Entry 5YB2 (X-ray diffraction, 3.80 A resolution); this record covers chains D and F of the 6 polymer chains in the assembly.

Chain D:
Protein: Envelope glycoprotein
UniProt: Q1HMR5 (Q1HMR5_9HIV1); residues -7 to 36 here correspond to UniProt positions 27-70 (UniProt number = residue number + 34)
Amino-acid sequence (67 residues; each row starts with the number of its first residue; numbers below 1 keep their minus sign (Thr-7 is residue -7)):
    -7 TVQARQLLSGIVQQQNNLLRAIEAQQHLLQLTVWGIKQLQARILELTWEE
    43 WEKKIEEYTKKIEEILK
Not modelled in the structure: -7 to 0, 37-59
Sequence notes: expression tag (37-59)

Chain F:
Protein: Envelope glycoprotein
UniProt: Q1HMR5 (Q1HMR5_9HIV1); residues -7 to 36 here correspond to UniProt positions 27-70 (UniProt number = residue number + 34)
Amino-acid sequence (44 residues; row label = number of the first residue in the row; numbers below 1 keep their minus sign (Thr-7 is residue -7)):
    -7 TVQARQLLSGIVQQQNNLLRAIEAQQHLLQLTVWGIKQLQARIL
Not modelled in the structure: -7 to 1

Chain D / chain F interface:
Pairs across the interface (25):
  Ile3(D) - Ile3(F)  hydrophobic
  Ile3(D) - Gln7(F)  hydrogen bond (backbone-side chain)
  Gln6(D) - Gln7(F)
  Gln7(D) - Gln7(F)
  Leu10(D) - Gln7(F)
  Leu10(D) - Leu10(F)  hydrophobic
  Leu10(D) - Leu11(F)  hydrophobic
  Leu10(D) - Ile14(F)
  Ile14(D) - Ile14(F)  hydrophobic
  Gln17(D) - Ile14(F)
  Gln17(D) - Gln17(F)  hydrogen bond
  Gln17(D) - Gln18(F)  hydrogen bond (side chain-backbone)
  Leu20(D) - Gln18(F)
  Leu20(D) - Leu21(F)  hydrophobic
  Leu21(D) - Leu21(F)  hydrophobic
  Thr24(D) - Thr24(F)
  Thr24(D) - Val25(F)
  Thr24(D) - Ile28(F)
  Leu31(D) - Ile28(F)
  Leu31(D) - Leu31(F)  hydrophobic
  Leu31(D) - Gln32(F)
  Leu31(D) - Leu36(F)  hydrophobic
  Arg34(D) - Ile35(F)
  Arg34(D) - Leu36(F)
  Ile35(D) - Ile35(F)  hydrophobic
Interface residues without a listed pair, chain D (14 interface residues in all): Ala13, Ile28
Interface residues without a listed pair, chain F (16 interface residues in all): Val4

Overview:
14 residues of chain D face 16 of chain F across their interface; the contacts include 3 hydrogen bonds. Polar
contacts include Ile3(D)-Gln7(F), Gln17(D)-Gln17(F) and Gln17(D)-Gln18(F).
Chain D is Envelope glycoprotein and chain F is Envelope glycoprotein; the structure, Crystal structure of
LP-11/N44, was determined by X-ray diffraction, deposited together with 5YB3 and 5YB4.
